PDB entry 5B5G | X-ray diffraction, 1.50 A resolution | chains A and D of the 4 polymer chains in the assembly

== Chain A (and D) ==
Protein: Streptavidin
From: Streptomyces avidinii
Notes: chain D of this document is another copy of the same molecule, construct and numbering; everything in this record applies to it too
UniProtKB: P22629 (SAV_STRAV); residues 16-135 here correspond to UniProt positions 40-159 (UniProt number = residue number + 24)
Sequence (120 residues; numbered 16 to 135; the number before each row is that of its first residue):
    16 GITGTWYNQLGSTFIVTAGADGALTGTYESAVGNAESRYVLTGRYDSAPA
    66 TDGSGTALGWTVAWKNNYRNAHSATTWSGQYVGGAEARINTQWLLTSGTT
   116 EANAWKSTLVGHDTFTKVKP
Ligand contacts:
  - sulfite ion (SO3), molecule 1: Ser45, Val47, Gly48, Asn49, Ala50, Trp79, Ala86, Ser88, Leu110
  - sulfite ion (SO3), molecule 2: Val47, Trp79, Thr90, Trp92, Trp108, Leu110, Asp128
  - sulfite ion (SO3), molecule 3: Trp108, Val125, Gly126, His127
  - sulfite ion (SO3), molecule 4: Ala119, Trp120, Ser122, Thr123
Curated features (UniProtKB/Swiss-Prot):
  - motif: Arg59 to Asp61 (Cell attachment site)
  - binding site (biotin): Tyr43, Tyr54, Trp92, Trp108, Trp120

== How chain A and chain D interact ==
Contacting residue pairs - 88 pairs, chain A then chain D:
  Val55(A) - Arg59(D)
  Thr57(A) - Thr57(D)  hydrogen bond
  Thr57(A) - Gly58(D)
  Thr57(A) - Arg59(D)
  Gly58(A) - Thr57(D)
  Arg59(A) - Val55(D)
  Arg59(A) - Thr57(D)
  Arg59(A) - Thr76(D)
  Arg59(A) - Ala78(D)
  Tyr60(A) - Ala78(D)
  Asp61(A) - Lys80(D)
  Asp61(A) - Asn85(D)  hydrogen bond
  Asp61(A) - His87(D)  salt bridge
  Ser62(A) - Lys80(D)
  Ala63(A) - Lys80(D)
  Ala63(A) - Asn85(D)  hydrogen bond (backbone-side chain)
  Ala63(A) - His87(D)
  Pro64(A) - His87(D)
  Ala65(A) - His87(D)
  Ser69(A) - Gly113(D)
  Ser69(A) - Thr114(D)
  Ser69(A) - Thr115(D)
  Gly70(A) - Gly113(D)
  Gly70(A) - Thr114(D)  hydrogen bond (backbone-backbone)
  Ala72(A) - His87(D)
  Ala72(A) - Ser88(D)
  Ala72(A) - Ala89(D)
  Ala72(A) - Thr111(D)
  Leu73(A) - Ala89(D)
  Gly74(A) - Thr76(D)
  Gly74(A) - Thr91(D)
  Trp75(A) - Thr76(D)
  Thr76(A) - Arg59(D)
  Thr76(A) - Gly74(D)  hydrogen bond (side chain-backbone)
  Thr76(A) - Trp75(D)  hydrogen bond (side chain-backbone)
  Ala78(A) - Arg59(D)
  Ala78(A) - Tyr60(D)
  Lys80(A) - Asp61(D)
  Lys80(A) - Ser62(D)
  Lys80(A) - Ala63(D)
  Asn85(A) - Asp61(D)  hydrogen bond
  Asn85(A) - Ala63(D)  hydrogen bond (side chain-backbone)
  His87(A) - Asp61(D)  salt bridge
  His87(A) - Ala63(D)  hydrogen bond (side chain-backbone)
  His87(A) - Pro64(D)
  His87(A) - Ala65(D)
  His87(A) - Ala72(D)
  Ser88(A) - Ala72(D)
  Ala89(A) - Ala72(D)
  Ala89(A) - Leu73(D)
  Ala89(A) - Ser93(D)
  Thr91(A) - Gly74(D)
  Thr91(A) - Thr91(D)  hydrogen bond
  Thr91(A) - Trp92(D)
  Thr91(A) - Ser93(D)
  Trp92(A) - Thr91(D)
  Ser93(A) - Ala89(D)
  Ser93(A) - Thr91(D)
  Ser93(A) - Leu109(D)  hydrogen bond (side chain-backbone)
  Ser93(A) - Thr111(D)  hydrogen bond
  Gly94(A) - Thr111(D)  hydrogen bond (backbone-side chain)
  Gln95(A) - Ser112(D)
  Gln95(A) - Gly113(D)
  Gln95(A) - Thr114(D)  hydrogen bond (side chain-backbone)
  Gln95(A) - Ser122(D)
  Val97(A) - Glu116(D)
  Gln107(A) - Leu109(D)
  Gln107(A) - Thr123(D)  hydrogen bond
  Trp108(A) - Leu109(D)
  Leu109(A) - Ser93(D)  hydrogen bond (backbone-side chain)
  Leu109(A) - Gln107(D)
  Leu109(A) - Trp108(D)
  Leu109(A) - Leu109(D)  hydrophobic
  Thr111(A) - Ala72(D)
  Thr111(A) - Ser93(D)  hydrogen bond
  Thr111(A) - Gly94(D)  hydrogen bond (side chain-backbone)
  Ser112(A) - Gln95(D)
  Gly113(A) - Ser69(D)
  Gly113(A) - Gly70(D)
  Gly113(A) - Ala72(D)
  Gly113(A) - Gln95(D)
  Thr114(A) - Ser69(D)
  Thr114(A) - Gly70(D)  hydrogen bond (backbone-backbone)
  Thr114(A) - Gln95(D)  hydrogen bond (backbone-side chain)
  Thr115(A) - Ser69(D)
  Glu116(A) - Val97(D)
  Ser122(A) - Gln95(D)
  Thr123(A) - Gln107(D)  hydrogen bond
Also at the interface, not in a pair above, chain A (46 interface residues in all): Asp67, Gly68, Val77, Asn105, Leu110, Ala119
Also at the interface, not in a pair above, chain D (44 interface residues in all): Asp67, Gly68, Leu110, Ala119

== Overview ==
46 residues of chain A and 44 residues of chain D are in contact; the contacts include 21 hydrogen bonds and 2
salt bridges. Polar contacts include Asp61(A)-His87(D), Thr57(A)-Thr57(D) and Asp61(A)-Asn85(D). Bound to
chain A: 4 copies of sulfite ion.
Both chains are Streptavidin (Streptomyces avidinii). Entry 5B5G (Crystal structure of ALiS4-Streptavidin
complex) was determined by X-ray diffraction (same publication as 5B5F).
